Entry 7YI1 (electron microscopy, 2.80 A resolution); this record covers chains C and J of the 12 polymer chains in the assembly.

# Chain C
Protein: Histone H2A
Source organism: Xenopus laevis
Reference sequence: Q6AZJ8 (Q6AZJ8_XENLA); residues 1-129 here correspond to UniProt positions 2-130 (UniProt number = residue number + 1)
Chain sequence (129 residues; numbered 1 to 129; the number before each row is that of its first residue):
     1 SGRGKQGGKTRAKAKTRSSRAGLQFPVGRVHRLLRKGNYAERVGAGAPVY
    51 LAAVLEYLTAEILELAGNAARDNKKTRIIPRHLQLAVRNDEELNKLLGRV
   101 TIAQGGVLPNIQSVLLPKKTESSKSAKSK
Not modelled in the structure: 1-11, 119-129

# Chain J
Molecule: Wisdom 601 DNA
Source organism: synthetic construct
Sequence (167 nucleotides; numbered -93 to 73; the number before each row is that of its first residue; numbers below 1 keep their minus sign (DG-93 is residue -93)):
   -93 GGTCGCTGTTCAATACATGCACAGGATGTATATATCTGACACGTGCCTGG
   -43 AGACTAGGGAGTAATCCCCTTGGCGGTTAAAACGCGGGGGACAGCGCGTA
     7 CGTGCGTTTAAGCGGTGCTAGAGCTGTCTACGACCAATTGAGCGGCCTGC
    57 AGACCGGGATTCTCCAG
Not modelled in the structure: -93 to -78

# How chain C and chain J interact
Residue-residue contacts (15):
  Thr16(C) with DA47(J), sugar contact
  Arg29(C) with DG48(J), phosphate contact; DC49(J), salt bridge to the phosphate
  Arg42(C) with DG38(J), sugar contact; DA39(J), phosphate contact
  Val43(C) with DG38(J), sugar contact; DA39(J), hydrogen bond to the phosphate
  Gly44(C) with DG38(J), phosphate contact
  Ala45(C) with DG38(J), phosphate contact
  Lys75(C) with DG58(J), phosphate contact; DA59(J), salt bridge to the phosphate
  Thr76(C) with DA57(J), hydrogen bond to the phosphate; DG58(J), hydrogen bond to the phosphate
  Arg77(C) with DA57(J), hydrogen bond to the sugar; DG58(J), hydrogen bond to the phosphate
Other interface residues (no listed pair), chain C (10 interface residues in all): Glu41

# In short
10 residues of chain C and 8 residues of chain J are in contact; the contacts include 5 hydrogen bonds and 2
salt bridges. Polar contacts include Arg77(C)-DA57(J), Val43(C)-DA39(J) and Thr76(C)-DA57(J).
Here chain C is Histone H2A (Xenopus laevis) and chain J is Wisdom 601 DNA (synthetic construct). Entry 7YI1
(Cryo-EM structure of Eaf3 CHD bound to H3K36me3 nucleosome) was determined by electron microscopy together
with 7YI0, 7YI2, 7YI3, 7YI4 and 7YI5 from the same study.
